8GHD - chains E and F of the 6 polymer chains in the assembly; structure by electron microscopy, 2.20 A resolution.

[Chain E (and F)]
Name: Polyunsaturated fatty acid lipoxygenase ALOX12
From: Homo sapiens
Notes: EC 1.13.11.-, 1.13.11.31, 1.13.11.33, 3.3.2.-; chain F of this document is another copy of the same molecule, construct and numbering; everything in this record applies to it too
UniProt: P18054 (LOX12_HUMAN); residues 2-663 here = UniProt positions 2-663
Amino-acid sequence (669 residues; each row starts with the number of its first residue; numbers below 1 keep their minus sign (Met-5 is residue -5)):
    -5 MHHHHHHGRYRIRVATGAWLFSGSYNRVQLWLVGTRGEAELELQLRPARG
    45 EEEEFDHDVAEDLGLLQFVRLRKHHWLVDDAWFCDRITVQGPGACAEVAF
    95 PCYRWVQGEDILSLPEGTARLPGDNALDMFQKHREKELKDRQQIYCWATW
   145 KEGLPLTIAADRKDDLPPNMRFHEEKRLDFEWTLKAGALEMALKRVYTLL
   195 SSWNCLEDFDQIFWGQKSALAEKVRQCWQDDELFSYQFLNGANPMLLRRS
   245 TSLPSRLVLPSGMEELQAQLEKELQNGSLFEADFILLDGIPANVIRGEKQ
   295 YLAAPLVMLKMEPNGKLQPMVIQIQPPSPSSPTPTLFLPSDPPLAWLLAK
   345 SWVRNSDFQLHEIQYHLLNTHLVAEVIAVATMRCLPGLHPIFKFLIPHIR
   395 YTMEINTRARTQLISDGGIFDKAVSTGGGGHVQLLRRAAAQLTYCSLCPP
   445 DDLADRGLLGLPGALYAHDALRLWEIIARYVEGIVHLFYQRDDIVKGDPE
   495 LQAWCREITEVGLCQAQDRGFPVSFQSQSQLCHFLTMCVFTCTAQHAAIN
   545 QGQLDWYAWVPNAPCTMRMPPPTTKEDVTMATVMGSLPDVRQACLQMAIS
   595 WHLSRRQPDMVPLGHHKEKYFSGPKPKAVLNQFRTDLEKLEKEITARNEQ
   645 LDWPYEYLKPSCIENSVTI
Not modelled in the structure: -5 to 1
Sequence notes: initiating methionine (-5); expression tag (-4 to 1); variant Ser322 (Asn in P18054)
Curated features (UniProtKB/Swiss-Prot):
  - binding site (Fe cation): His360, His365, His540, Asn544, Ile663
  - modified residue: Ser246 (Phosphoserine)
  - natural variant: Asp134 (D134H: Does not affect lipoxygenase activity), Glu259 (E259K: Does not affect lipoxygenase activity), Gln261 (Q261R: Does not affect lipoxygenase activity), Ser322 (N322S: Does not affect lipoxygenase activity; this construct carries the variant)
  - mutagenesis: His355 (H355Q: No effect on arachidonate 12(S)-lipoxygenase activity), His360 (H360Q/Y: Complete loss of arachidonate 12(S)-lipoxygenase activity), His365 (H365Q: Complete loss of arachidonate 12(S)-lipoxygenase activity), His383 (H383Q: Alteredarachidonate 12(S)-lipoxygenase activity and protein expression), His392 (H392Q: No effect on arachidonate 12(S)-lipoxygenase activity), Lys416 (K416Q: Reduced arachidonate 12(S)-lipoxygenase activity. No effect on the stereoselectivity of the oxygenation reaction), Ala417 (A417I: Reduced arachidonate 12(S)-lipoxygenase activity. Alters the stereoselectivity of the oxygenation reaction), Val418 (V418M: No effect onarachidonate 12(S)-lipoxygenase activity. No effect on the stereoselectivity of the oxygenation reaction), His540 (H540Q: Complete loss of arachidonate 12(S)-lipoxygenase activity)
Ion coordination: Fe2+: His360, His365, His540, Ile663
Residues lining bound ligands:
  - arachidonic acid (ACD): Phe174, Leu178, Phe352, Glu356, His360, Leu361, His365, Ile399, Arg402, Ala403, Gln406, Leu407, Ile413, Phe414, Gln547, Gln590, Ile593, Ser594, His596, Leu597, Ile663
  - ZR5 (N-(1,3-benzothiazol-2-yl)-4-{[(2-hydroxy-3-methoxyphenyl)methyl]amino}benzene-1-sulfonamide): Thr177, Leu178, Gly181, Ala182, Met185, Arg189, Arg290, Ile413, Lys416, Arg585, Leu589, Ala592, Ile593, Trp595, His596
Reported in the primary citation:
  - binding site for arachidonic acid: His596
  - binding site for ZR5: Leu178, Ala182, Met185, Arg189, Arg290, Ile413, Arg585, Leu589, Ile593
  - mutagenesis - R189A/R290A/K416A/R585A, R189D/R290L/K416Q/R585H, L589F: abolished catalytic activity
  - mutagenesis - L589A: unchanged catalytic activity
  - mutagenesis - L589F: unchanged stability

[How chain E and chain F interact]
Contacting residue pairs - 47 pairs, chain E then chain F:
  Arg7(E) with Arg7(F); Glu46(F), salt bridge
  Ala9(E) with Gly44(F); Glu45(F)
  Thr10(E) with Arg43(F); Gly44(F)
  Ser16(E) with Arg600(F), hydrogen bond (backbone-side chain)
  Gly17(E) with Arg600(F), hydrogen bond (backbone-side chain)
  Ser18(E) with Ser655(F)
  Tyr19(E) with Glu635(F), hydrogen bond; Ser655(F)
  Arg40(E) with His609(F), hydrogen bond; Lys611(F); Glu632(F), salt bridge
  Ala42(E) with Lys611(F)
  Arg43(E) with Thr10(F); Gly11(F); Arg43(F); Asp79(F); Glu169(F), salt bridge
  Gly44(E) with Ala9(F); Thr10(F); Gly44(F); Glu45(F); Glu46(F)
  Glu45(E) with Ala9(F); Gly44(F); Asp79(F); Arg80(F); Tyr97(F), hydrogen bond; Lys611(F)
  Glu46(E) with Arg7(F), salt bridge; Gly44(F)
  Asp79(E) with Arg43(F); Glu45(F)
  Arg80(E) with Glu45(F)
  Tyr97(E) with Glu45(F), hydrogen bond
  Arg600(E) with Ser16(F), hydrogen bond (side chain-backbone); Gly17(F)
  His609(E) with Arg40(F), hydrogen bond
  Lys611(E) with Arg40(F); Ala42(F); Glu45(F)
  Glu632(E) with Arg40(F), salt bridge
  Glu635(E) with Tyr19(F), hydrogen bond
  Ser655(E) with Ser18(F); Tyr19(F)
Also at the interface, not in a pair above, chain E (25 interface residues in all): Gly11, Phe15, Glu169
Also at the interface, not in a pair above, chain F (25 interface residues in all): Phe15

[Overview]
Chain E and chain F each contribute 25 residues to their interface; the contacts include 9 hydrogen bonds and
5 salt bridges. Polar contacts include Arg7(E)-Glu46(F), Arg40(E)-Glu632(F) and Arg43(E)-Glu169(F). The paper
reports a binding site for ZR5 at Leu178(E), Ala182(E) and Met185(E) among others; R189A/R290A/K416A/R585A,
R189D/R290L/K416Q/R585H and L589F of chain E abolish catalytic activity.
Both chains are Polyunsaturated fatty acid lipoxygenase ALOX12 (Homo sapiens). Entry 8GHD (The structure of
h12-LOX in hexameric form bound to inhibitor ML355 and arachidonic acid) was determined by electron microscopy
together with 8GHB, 8GHC and 8GHE from the same study.
